5STB - chains A and B; structure by X-ray diffraction, 1.55 A resolution.

# Chain A
Protein: Pre-mRNA-splicing factor 8
Organism: Saccharomyces cerevisiae S288C
UniProt: P33334 (PRP8_YEAST); residue numbers follow UniProt; this construct covers 1836-2090
Amino-acid sequence (258 residues; row label = number of the first residue in the row):
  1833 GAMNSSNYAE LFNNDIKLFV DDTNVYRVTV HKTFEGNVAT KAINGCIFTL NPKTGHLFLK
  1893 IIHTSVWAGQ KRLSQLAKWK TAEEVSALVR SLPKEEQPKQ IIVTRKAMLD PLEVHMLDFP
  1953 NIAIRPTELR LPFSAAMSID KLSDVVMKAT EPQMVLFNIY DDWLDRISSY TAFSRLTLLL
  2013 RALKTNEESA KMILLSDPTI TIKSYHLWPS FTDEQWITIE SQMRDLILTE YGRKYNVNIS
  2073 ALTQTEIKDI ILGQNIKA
Unresolved in the structure: 2070-2090
Sequence notes: expression tag (1833-1835)
Small-molecule neighbours: V99 (3-ethyl-5-(ethylsulfanyl)-4H-1,2,4-triazol-4-amine): Ser1918, Arg1922, Val1946, His1947, Leu1949, Asp1950

# Chain B
Protein: A1 cistron-splicing factor AAR2
Organism: Saccharomyces cerevisiae S288C
UniProt: P32357 (AAR2_YEAST); aligned to UniProt positions 1-317 over residues 1-317
Amino-acid sequence (308 residues; numbered -3 to 317; 13 numbers in that range are skipped by the numbering (no residue carries them; nothing is unmodelled there); the number before each row is that of its first residue; numbers below 1 keep their minus sign (Gly-3 is residue -3)):
    -3 GAMAMNTVPF TSAPIEVTIG IDQYSFNVKE NQPFHGIKDI PIGHVHVIHF QHADNSSMRY
    57 GYWFDCRMGN FYIQYDPKDG LYKMMEERDG AKFENIVHNF KERQMMVSYP KIDEDDTWYN
   117 LTEFVQMDKI RKIVRKDENQ FSYVDSSMTT VQENEL
   166 SSSSSDPAHS LNYTVINFKS REAIRPGHEM EDFLDKSYYL NTVMLQGIFK NSSNYFGELQ
   226 FAFLNAMFFG NYGSSLQWHA MIELICSSAT VPKHMLDKLD EILYYQIKTL PEQYSDILLN
   286 ERVWNICLYS SFQKNSLHNT EKIMENKYPE LL
Unresolved in the structure: -3 to 0, 166-169
Sequence notes: expression tag (-3 to 0); conflict Ser166 (Leu153 in P32357), Ser167 (Lys154 in P32357), Ser170 (Asp in P32357)
Small-molecule neighbours:
  - V99 (3-ethyl-5-(ethylsulfanyl)-4H-1,2,4-triazol-4-amine), molecule 1: Gln28, Phe30, Gln100, Met101, Met102, Val103
  - V99, molecule 2: Arg186, Ile189, Pro191, Glu194

# Interface between chain A and chain B
Pairs across the interface (17):
  Gln1907(A) with Met195(B); Leu199(B)
  Leu1908(A) with Met195(B), hydrophobic
  Trp1911(A) with Glu194(B); Met195(B); Phe198(B), hydrophobic
  Asp1942(A) with Lys184(B), salt bridge; Phe198(B)
  Glu1945(A) with Lys184(B), salt bridge
  Val1946(A) with Ile189(B), hydrophobic; Glu194(B); Phe198(B), hydrophobic
  His1947(A) with Glu194(B), salt bridge
  Leu1949(A) with Lys184(B); Ser185(B); Arg186(B)
  Asp1950(A) with Arg186(B)

# Summary
9 residues of chain A and 8 residues of chain B are in contact, with 3 salt bridges. Polar contacts include
Asp1942(A)-Lys184(B), Glu1945(A)-Lys184(B) and His1947(A)-Glu194(B). One compound V99 molecule is bound
between chain A and chain B. Ligands of chain B: compound V99.
Here chain A is Pre-mRNA-splicing factor 8 and chain B is A1 cistron-splicing factor AAR2, both from
Saccharomyces cerevisiae S288C. Entry 5STB (PanDDA analysis group deposition -- Aar2/RNaseH in complex with
fragment P02F05 from the F2X-Universal Library) was determined by X-ray diffraction, deposited together with
5ST0, 5ST1, 5ST2, 5ST3, 5ST4, 5ST5 and 248 further entries.
